PDB entry 1GWR | X-ray diffraction, 2.40 A resolution | chains A and C

# Chain A
Molecule: Oestrogen receptor
Source organism: Homo sapiens
Notes: fragment: ligand-binding domain residues 305-549
UniProtKB: P03372 (ESR1_HUMAN); numbering as in UniProt (aligned over 305-549)
Chain sequence (245 residues; numbered 305 to 549; the number before each row is that of its first residue):
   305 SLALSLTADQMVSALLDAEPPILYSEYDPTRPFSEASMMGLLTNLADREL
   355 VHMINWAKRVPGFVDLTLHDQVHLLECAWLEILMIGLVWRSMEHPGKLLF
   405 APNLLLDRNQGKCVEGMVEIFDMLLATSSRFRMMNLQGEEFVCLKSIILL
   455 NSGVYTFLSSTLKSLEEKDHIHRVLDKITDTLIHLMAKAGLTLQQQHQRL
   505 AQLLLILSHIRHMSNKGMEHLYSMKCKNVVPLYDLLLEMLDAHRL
Disordered / not traced: 305, 332-334, 462-464
Residues lining bound ligands: estradiol (EST): Met343, Leu346, Leu349, Ala350, Glu353, Leu384, Leu387, Met388, Leu391, Arg394, Phe404, Met421, Ile424, Gly521, His524, Leu525

# Chain C
Molecule: Transcription intermediary factor-2
Notes: fragment: nuclear receptor box iii residues 742-750
UniProtKB: Q15596 (NCO2_HUMAN); residue numbers follow UniProt; this construct covers 742-750
Chain sequence (9 residues; numbered 742 to 750; the number before each row is that of its first residue):
   742 NALLRYLLD

# Interface between chain A and chain C
Pairs across the interface - 19 pairs, chain A then chain C:
  Val355(A) - Tyr747(C)  hydrophobic
  Ile358(A) - Leu744(C)  hydrophobic
  Ile358(A) - Tyr747(C)  hydrophobic
  Ile358(A) - Leu748(C)  hydrophobic
  Lys362(A) - Tyr747(C)  hydrogen bond (side chain-backbone)
  Lys362(A) - Leu748(C)  hydrogen bond (side chain-backbone)
  Lys362(A) - Asp750(C)
  Leu372(A) - Leu748(C)  hydrophobic
  Gln375(A) - Leu748(C)
  Val376(A) - Leu744(C)  hydrophobic
  Val376(A) - Leu748(C)  hydrophobic
  Leu379(A) - Leu744(C)  hydrophobic
  Glu380(A) - Leu744(C)
  Leu539(A) - Ala743(C)  hydrophobic
  Leu539(A) - Leu744(C)
  Glu542(A) - Asn742(C)
  Glu542(A) - Ala743(C)  hydrogen bond (side chain-backbone)
  Glu542(A) - Leu744(C)  hydrogen bond (side chain-backbone)
  Met543(A) - Leu744(C)  hydrophobic
Interface residues without a listed pair, chain A (14 interface residues in all): Asn359, Phe367, His373
Interface residues without a listed pair, chain C (8 interface residues in all): Leu745, Leu749

# Summary
14 residues of chain A face 8 of chain C across their interface, with 4 hydrogen bonds. Among the polar pairs
are Lys362(A)-Tyr747(C), Lys362(A)-Leu748(C) and Glu542(A)-Ala743(C). Chain A binds estradiol.
Chain A is Oestrogen receptor (Homo sapiens) and chain C is Transcription intermediary factor-2; the
structure, Human oestrogen receptor alpha ligand-binding domain in complex with 17BETA-oestradiol and TIF2
NRBOX3 peptide, was determined by X-ray diffraction together with 1GWQ from the same study.
